Entry 6IJX (X-ray diffraction, 2.20 A resolution); this record covers chain A.

Chain A:
Protein: Aldo-keto reductase family 1 member C1
Organism: Homo sapiens
Notes: EC 1.1.1.-, 1.1.1.149, 1.1.1.112, 1.3.1.20
UniProtKB: Q04828 (AK1C1_HUMAN); residues 1-323 here = UniProt positions 1-323
Chain sequence (323 residues; row label = number of the first residue in the row):
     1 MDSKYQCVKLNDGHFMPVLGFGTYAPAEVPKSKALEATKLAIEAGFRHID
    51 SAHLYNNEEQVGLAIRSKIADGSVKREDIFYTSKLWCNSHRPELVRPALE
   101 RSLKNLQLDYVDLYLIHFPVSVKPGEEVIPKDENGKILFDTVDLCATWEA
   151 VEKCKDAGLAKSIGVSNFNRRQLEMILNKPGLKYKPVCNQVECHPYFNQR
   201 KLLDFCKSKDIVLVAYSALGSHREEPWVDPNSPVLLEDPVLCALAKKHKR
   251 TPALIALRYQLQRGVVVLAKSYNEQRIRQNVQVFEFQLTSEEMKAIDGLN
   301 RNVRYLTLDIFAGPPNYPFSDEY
Unresolved in the structure: 1-5
Small-molecule neighbours:
  - meclofenamic acid (JMS; 2-[(2,6-dichloro-3-methyl-phenyl)amino]benzoic acid): Tyr24, Leu54, Tyr55, Trp86, His117, Phe118, Ile129, Asn167, His222, Trp227, Leu306, Leu308, Ile310, Phe311
  - NADP (NAP; NADP nicotinamide-adenine-dinucleotide phosphate): Gly22, Thr23, Tyr24, Asp50, Tyr55, Lys84, His117, Ser166, Asn167, Gln190, Tyr216, Ser217, Ala218, Leu219, Gly220, Ser221, His222, Leu236, Ala253, Leu268, Ala269, Lys270, Ser271, Tyr272, Asn273, Arg276, Gln279, Asn280, Leu306
Curated features (UniProtKB/Swiss-Prot):
  - active site: Tyr55 (Proton donor)
  - binding site (NADP(+)): Gly20 to Tyr24, Asp50, Ser166, Asn167, Gln190, Tyr216 to His222, Lys270 to Asn280
  - binding site (substrate): Tyr24, His117, His222, Trp227
  - site: Leu54 (Important for substrate specificity), Lys84 (Lowers pKa of active site Tyr), His222 (May be involved in the mediating step between the transformation of progesterone and the release of the cofactor)
  - mutagenesis: Glu127 (E127D: 30-fold decrease in k(cat)/K(m) value for progesterone reduction; no effect on the K(m) value), His222 (H222I: Marked decrease in k(cat)/K(m) value for progesterone; 24-fold decrease for progesterone reduction; 18-fold decrease for 20alpha-OHProg oxidation. 95-fold decrease in K(m) value for NADPH ...), Arg304 (R304L: 70-fold decrease in progesterone reduction. No effect on DHT reduction), Tyr305 (Y305F: No effect on progesterone reduction), Thr307 (T307V: No effect on progesterone reduction), Asp309 (D309V: No effect on progesterone reduction)

Summary:
Bound to chain A: NADP and meclofenamic acid. Curated annotation (UniProt) lists active-site residue Tyr55, 27
NADP+-binding residues, 4 substrate-binding residues and 6 mutagenesis sites.
Chain A is Aldo-keto reductase family 1 member C1 (Homo sapiens); the structure, Crystal Structure of AKR1C1
complexed with meclofenamic acid, was determined by X-ray diffraction, deposited together with 6A7A and 6A7B.
